PDB entry 8E6Z | electron microscopy, 4.10 A resolution (low resolution: residue-level contacts below are approximate; hydrogen-bond / salt-bridge calls are withheld) | chains B and F of the 9 polymer chains in the assembly

Chain B:
Protein: DNA-directed RNA polymerase subunit beta'
Source organism: Escherichia coli
Notes: EC 2.7.7.6
UniProtKB: P0A8T7 (RPOC_ECOLI); residues 1-1407 here = UniProt positions 1-1407
Amino-acid sequence (1407 residues; numbered 1 to 1407; the number before each row is that of its first residue):
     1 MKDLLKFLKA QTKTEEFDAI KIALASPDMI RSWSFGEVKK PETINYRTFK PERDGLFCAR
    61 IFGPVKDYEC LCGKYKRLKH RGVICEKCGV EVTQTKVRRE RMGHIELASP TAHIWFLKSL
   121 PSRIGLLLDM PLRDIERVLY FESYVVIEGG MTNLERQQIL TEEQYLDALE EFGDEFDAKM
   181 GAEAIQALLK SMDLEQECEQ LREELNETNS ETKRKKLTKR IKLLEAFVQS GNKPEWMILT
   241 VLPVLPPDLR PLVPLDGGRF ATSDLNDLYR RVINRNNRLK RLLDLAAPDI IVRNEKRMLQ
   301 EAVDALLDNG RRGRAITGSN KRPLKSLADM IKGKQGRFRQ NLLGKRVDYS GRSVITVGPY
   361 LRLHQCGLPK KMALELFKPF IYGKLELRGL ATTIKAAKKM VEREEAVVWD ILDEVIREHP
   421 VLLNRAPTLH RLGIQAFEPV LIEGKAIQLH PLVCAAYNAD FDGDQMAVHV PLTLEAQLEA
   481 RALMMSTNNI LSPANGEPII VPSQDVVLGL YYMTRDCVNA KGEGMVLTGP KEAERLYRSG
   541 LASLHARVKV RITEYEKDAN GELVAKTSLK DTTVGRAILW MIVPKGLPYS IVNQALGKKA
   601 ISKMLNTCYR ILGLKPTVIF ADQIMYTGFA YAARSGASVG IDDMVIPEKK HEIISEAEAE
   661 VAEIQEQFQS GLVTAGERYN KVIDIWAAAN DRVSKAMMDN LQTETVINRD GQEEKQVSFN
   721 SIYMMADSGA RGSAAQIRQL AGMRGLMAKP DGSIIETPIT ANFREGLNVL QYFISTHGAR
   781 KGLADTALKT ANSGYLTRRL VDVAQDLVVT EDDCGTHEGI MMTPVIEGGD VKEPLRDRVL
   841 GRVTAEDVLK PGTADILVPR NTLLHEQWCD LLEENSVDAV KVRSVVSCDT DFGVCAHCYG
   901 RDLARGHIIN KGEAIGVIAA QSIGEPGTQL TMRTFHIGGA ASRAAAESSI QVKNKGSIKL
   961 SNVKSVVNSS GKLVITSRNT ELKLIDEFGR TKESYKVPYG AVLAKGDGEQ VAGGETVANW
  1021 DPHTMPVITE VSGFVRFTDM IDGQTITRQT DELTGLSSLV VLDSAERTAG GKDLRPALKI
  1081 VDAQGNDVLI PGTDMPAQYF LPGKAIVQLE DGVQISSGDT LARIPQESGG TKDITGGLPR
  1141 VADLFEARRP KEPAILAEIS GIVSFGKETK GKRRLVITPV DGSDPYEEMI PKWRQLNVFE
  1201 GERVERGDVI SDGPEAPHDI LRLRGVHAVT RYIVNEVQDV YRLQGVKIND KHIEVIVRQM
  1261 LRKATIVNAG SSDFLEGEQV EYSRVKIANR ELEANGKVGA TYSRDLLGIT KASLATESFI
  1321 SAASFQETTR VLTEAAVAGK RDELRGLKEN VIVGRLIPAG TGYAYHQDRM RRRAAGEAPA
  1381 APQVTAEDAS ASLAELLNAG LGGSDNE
Disordered / not traced: 1-15, 934-947, 1127-1135, 1374-1407
Ion coordination: Zn2+ site 1: C70, C85; Mg2+: D460, D462, D464 (shared with 1 residue of chain 7); Zn2+ site 2: C814, C888, C895, C898
Curated features (UniProtKB/Swiss-Prot):
  - binding site (Zn(2+)): C70, C72, C85, C88, C814, C888, C895, C898
  - binding site (Mg(2+)): D460, D462, D464
  - modified residue: K983 (N6-acetyllysine)
  - mutagenesis: Q504 (Q504P: Resistant to antibiotics salinamide A and B), N690 (N690D: Resistant to antibiotics salinamide A and B), M697 (M697V: Resistant to antibiotics salinamide A and B), A735 (A735T: Resistant to antibiotics salinamide A and B), R738 (R738C/H/P/S: Resistant to antibiotics salinamide A and B), A748 (A748E: Resistant to antibiotics salinamide A and B), P758 (P758S/T: Resistant to antibiotics salinamide A and B), F763 (F763C: Resistant to antibiotics salinamide A and B), S775 (S775A: Resistant to antibiotics salinamide A and B), A779 (A779T/V: Resistant to antibiotics salinamide A and B), R780 (R780C: Resistant to antibiotics salinamide A and B), G782 (G782A/C: Resistant to antibiotics salinamide A and B), 1 further mutagenesis entry in UniProt

Chain F:
Protein: Transcription termination/antitermination protein NusG
Source organism: Escherichia coli
UniProtKB: U9XYQ6 (U9XYQ6_ECOLX); numbering as in UniProt (aligned over 1-181)
Amino-acid sequence (181 residues; row label = number of the first residue in the row):
     1 MSEAPKKRWY VVQAFSGFEG RVATSLREHI KLHNMEDLFG EVMVPTEEVV EIRGGQRRKS
    61 ERKFFPGYVL VQMVMNDASW HLVRSVPRVM GFIGGTSDRP APISDKEVDA IMNRLQQVGD
   121 KPRPKTLFEP GEMVRVNDGP FADFNGVVEE VDYEKSRLKV SVSIFGRATP VELDFSQVEK
   181 A
Disordered / not traced: 1-5, 181

How chain B and chain F interact:
Residue-residue contacts (23; chain B residue first):
  K87(B) with R167(F)
  E162(B) with G95(F)
  R278(B) with P66(F)
  L282(B) with F64(F); F65(F)
  D284(B) with P124(F); K125(F)
  L285(B) with P124(F); T126(F)
  A287(B) with F65(F)
  P288(B) with F65(F); E107(F)
  I290(B) with I93(F); G94(F); P102(F); I103(F)
  I291(B) with V11(F); F65(F); Y68(F); I93(F)
  V292(B) with F65(F)
  N294(B) with Q13(F); Y68(F)
Interface residues without a listed pair, chain B (15 interface residues in all): R281, A286, E295
Interface residues without a listed pair, chain F (17 interface residues in all): E61

Summary:
15 residues of chain B face 17 of chain F across their interface. D460(B), D462(B) and D464(B) form the Mg2+
site. C70(B) and C85(B) coordinate Zn2+ site 1. From UniProt: 8 Zn2+-binding residues, 3 Mg2+-binding residues
and 13 mutagenesis sites on chain B.
Here chain B is DNA-directed RNA polymerase subunit beta' and chain F is Transcription
termination/antitermination protein NusG, both from Escherichia coli. Entry 8E6Z (Escherichia coli
Rho-dependent transcription pre-termination complex containing 18 nt long RNA spacer, dC75 rut mimic RNA ...)
was determined by electron microscopy together with 8E3F, 8E3H, 8E5K, 8E5L, 8E5O, 8E5P and 3 further entries
from the same study.
